9GU3 - chains E and L of the 9 polymer chains in the assembly; structure by electron microscopy, 2.64 A resolution.

== Chain E ==
Molecule: Acetylcholine receptor subunit epsilon, Green fluorescent protein
Source organism: Homo sapiens
Notes: engineered mutation(s): EGFP insertion between residues R344 and A345 in the M3-M4 intracellular loop
UniProtKB: chimeric construct of Q04844, P42212: residues 1-308 from Q04844 (ACHE_HUMAN) positions 21-364 (UniProt number = residue number + 20); residues 308-317 from P42212 positions 2-238 (offset varies); residues 317-473 from Q04844 (ACHE_HUMAN) positions 362-493 (UniProt number = residue number + 20)
Chain sequence (721 residues; row label = number of the first residue in the row; note: 123 numbers in that range are skipped by the numbering (no residue carries them; nothing is unmodelled there); a row labelled like 307A-307Z holds insertion residues (307A, then the next letters in order)):
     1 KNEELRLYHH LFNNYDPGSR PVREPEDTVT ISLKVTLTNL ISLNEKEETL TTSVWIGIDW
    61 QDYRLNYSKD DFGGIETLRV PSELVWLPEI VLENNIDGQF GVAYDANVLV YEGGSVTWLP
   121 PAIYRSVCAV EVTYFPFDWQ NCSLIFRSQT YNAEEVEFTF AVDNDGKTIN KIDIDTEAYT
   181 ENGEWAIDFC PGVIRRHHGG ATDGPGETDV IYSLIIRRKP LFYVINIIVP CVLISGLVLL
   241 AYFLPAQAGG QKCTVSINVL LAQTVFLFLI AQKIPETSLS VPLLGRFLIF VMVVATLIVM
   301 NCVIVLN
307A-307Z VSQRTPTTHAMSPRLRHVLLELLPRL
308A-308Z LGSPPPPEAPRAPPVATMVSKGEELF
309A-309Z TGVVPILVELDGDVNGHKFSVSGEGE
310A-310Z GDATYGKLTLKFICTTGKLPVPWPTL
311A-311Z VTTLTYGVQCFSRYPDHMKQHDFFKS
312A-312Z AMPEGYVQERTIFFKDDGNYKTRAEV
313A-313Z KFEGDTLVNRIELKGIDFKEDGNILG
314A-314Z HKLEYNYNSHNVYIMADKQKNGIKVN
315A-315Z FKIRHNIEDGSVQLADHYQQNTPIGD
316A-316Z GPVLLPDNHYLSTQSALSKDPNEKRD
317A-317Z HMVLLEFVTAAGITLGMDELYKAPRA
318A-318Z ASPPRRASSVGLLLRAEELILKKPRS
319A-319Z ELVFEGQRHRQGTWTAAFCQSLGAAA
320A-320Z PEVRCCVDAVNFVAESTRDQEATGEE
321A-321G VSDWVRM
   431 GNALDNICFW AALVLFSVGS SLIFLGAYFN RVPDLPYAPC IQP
Disordered / not traced: 307A-307Z, 308A-308Z, 309A-309Z, 310A-310Z, 311A-311Z, 312A-312Z, 313A-313Z, 314A-314Z, 315A-315Z, 316A-316Z, 317A-317Z, 318A-318Z, 319A-319Z, 320A-320Z, 321A-321G
Cystine bridges: Cys128-Cys142, Cys190-Cys470
Glycans and other covalent adducts: N-acetylglucosamine (NAG) linked to Asn66, Asn141
Differences from the reference sequence: linker (308L-308S); conflict Leu311D (Phe64 in P42212), Thr311E (Ser65 in P42212), Leu317O (His231 in P42212)
Ligand contacts: acetylcholine (ACH): Trp55, Leu109, Leu119
UniProt features mapped onto this chain:
  - glycosylation (N-linked (GlcNAc...) asparagine): Asn66, Asn141
  - modified residue: Tyr311F (Z: -2,3-didehydrotyrosine)
What the authors report for this chain:
  - mutagenesis - D163E/D173F, D173F, C190A, S280A: decreased expression

== Chain L ==
Molecule: Acetylcholine receptor subunit alpha
Source organism: Homo sapiens
UniProtKB: P02708 (ACHA_HUMAN); residues 1-437 here correspond to UniProt positions 21-457 (UniProt number = residue number + 20)
Chain sequence (437 residues; row label = number of the first residue in the row):
     1 SEHETRLVAK LFKDYSSVVR PVEDHRQVVE VTVGLQLIQL INVDEVNQIV TTNVRLKQQW
    61 VDYNLKWNPD DYGGVKKIHI PSEKIWRPDL VLYNNADGDF AIVKFTKVLL QYTGHITWTP
   121 PAIFKSYCEI IVTHFPFDEQ NCSMKLGTWT YDGSVVAINP ESDQPDLSNF MESGEWVIKE
   181 SRGWKHSVTY SCCPDTPYLD ITYHFVMQRL PLYFIVNVII PCLLFSFLTG LVFYLPTDSG
   241 EKMTLSISVL LSLTVFLLVI VELIPSTSSA VPLIGKYMLF TMVFVIASII ITVIVINTHH
   301 RSPSTHVMPN WVRKVFIDTI PNIMFFSTMK RPSREKQDKK IFTEDIDISD ISGKPGPPPM
   361 GFHSPLIKHP EVKSAIEGIK YIAETMKSDQ ESNNAAAEWK YVAMVMDHIL LGVFMLVCII
   421 GTLAVFAGRL IELNQQG
Disordered / not traced: 299-405, 431-437
Cystine bridges: Cys128-Cys142, Cys192-Cys193
Glycans and other covalent adducts: glycan linked to Asn141
Ligand contacts: acetylcholine (ACH): Tyr93, Trp149, Thr150, Tyr190, Cys192, Cys193, Tyr198
UniProt features mapped onto this chain:
  - glycosylation: Asn141 (N-linked (GlcNAc...) asparagine)

== Chain E / chain L interface ==
Residue-residue contacts (44):
  Asp16(E) - Thr5(L)  hydrogen bond
  Ser19(E) - Glu4(L)
  Arg23(E) - Ser1(L)
  Pro25(E) - His3(L)
  Pro25(E) - Val75(L)  hydrophobic
  Tyr63(E) - Ser1(L)
  Glu89(E) - Lys107(L)  salt bridge
  Glu93(E) - Arg55(L)  salt bridge
  Ile96(E) - Gln39(L)
  Ile96(E) - Ile123(L)
  Asp97(E) - Ile123(L)
  Gly98(E) - Ile123(L)
  Phe100(E) - Arg55(L)
  Phe100(E) - Pro121(L)  hydrophobic
  Val127(E) - Gln39(L)
  Gln149(E) - Thr106(L)
  Thr150(E) - His79(L)
  Tyr151(E) - His79(L)
  Glu155(E) - His79(L)  salt bridge
  Ala248(E) - Asp238(L)
  Leu267(E) - Pro221(L)  hydrophobic
  Ala271(E) - Tyr213(L)  hydrogen bond (backbone-side chain)
  Ala271(E) - Asn217(L)
  Ile274(E) - Tyr213(L)
  Pro275(E) - Tyr213(L)
  Glu276(E) - Glu175(L)
  Glu276(E) - Tyr213(L)
  Thr277(E) - Gly174(L)
  Thr277(E) - Glu175(L)
  Thr277(E) - Tyr213(L)
  Ser278(E) - Gly174(L)  hydrogen bond (backbone-backbone)
  Ser278(E) - Leu210(L)  hydrogen bond (side chain-backbone)
  Ser278(E) - Leu212(L)  hydrogen bond (side chain-backbone)
  Ser278(E) - Tyr213(L)  hydrogen bond (side chain-backbone)
  Val281(E) - Leu212(L)  hydrophobic
  Ile289(E) - Val216(L)
  Val303(E) - Leu231(L)
  Val303(E) - Tyr234(L)  hydrophobic
  Val303(E) - Leu235(L)
  Ile304(E) - Tyr234(L)  hydrophobic
  Leu306(E) - Leu235(L)  hydrophobic
  Leu306(E) - Pro236(L)
  Asn307(E) - Tyr234(L)  hydrogen bond (side chain-backbone)
  Asn307(E) - Pro236(L)
Also at the interface, not in a pair above, chain E (38 interface residues in all): Arg20, Asn94, Asn95, Pro205, Gly249, Leu261, Phe268, Leu279
Also at the interface, not in a pair above, chain L (34 interface residues in all): Ile41, Asn53, Lys77, Lys104, Met171, Pro211, Ile220, Ser239, Ser252

== In short ==
38 residues of chain E face 34 of chain L across their interface, with 7 hydrogen bonds and 3 salt bridges.
Among the polar pairs are Glu89(E)-Lys107(L), Glu93(E)-Arg55(L) and Glu155(E)-His79(L). Chain E binds
acetylcholine. Bound to chain L: acetylcholine. The paper reports that D163E/D173F, D173F and C190A of chain
E, among others, reduce expression.
Chain E is Acetylcholine receptor subunit epsilon, Green fluorescent protein and chain L is Acetylcholine
receptor subunit alpha, both from Homo sapiens; the structure, Human adult muscle nAChR in desensitised state
in nanodisc with 1 mM acetylcholine, was determined by electron microscopy, deposited together with 9GU0, 9GU1
and 9GU2.
